Entry 6J80 (X-ray diffraction, 1.81 A resolution); this record covers chains B and C of the 3 polymer chains in the assembly.

Chain B:
Molecule: Oligoribonuclease, mitochondrial
From: Homo sapiens
Reference sequence: Q9Y3B8 (ORN_HUMAN); residues 38-216 here = UniProt positions 38-216
Chain sequence (181 residues; row label = number of the first residue in the row):
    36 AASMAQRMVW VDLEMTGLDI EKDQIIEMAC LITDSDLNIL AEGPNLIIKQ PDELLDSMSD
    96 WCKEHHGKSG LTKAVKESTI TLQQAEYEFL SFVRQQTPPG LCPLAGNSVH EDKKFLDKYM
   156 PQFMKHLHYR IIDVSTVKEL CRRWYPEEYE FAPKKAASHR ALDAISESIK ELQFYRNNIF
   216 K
Differences from the reference sequence: expression tag (36-37); engineered mutation Ala199 (Asp in Q9Y3B8)
Bound ions: Mg2+: Glu49 (shared with DT10(C) of chain C)
From the paper describing this entry:
  - binding site for the 7-nt DNA strand (chain C): Glu49, Met50, Leu53, Trp96, Tyr122, Tyr164, Arg165, Phe186, Lys189
  - contacts within the chain: Trp96-His100 (pi stacking), His163-Tyr164 (pi stacking)
  - self-association interface (contacts with another copy of this molecule): Ser170, Leu175, Trp179, Ile214, Phe215
  - mutagenesis - H194A: abolished catalytic activity on the 4-nt RNA
  - catalytic residues: His194 (proposed by the authors, not directly observed)

Chain C:
Molecule: 7-nt DNA strand
Sequence (7 nucleotides; row label = number of the first residue in the row):
     4 TTTTTTT
Bound ions: Mg2+: DT10 (shared with Glu49(B) of chain B)

Interface between chain B and chain C:
Residue-residue contacts (26):
  Asp47(B) - DT10(C)  phosphate contact
  Leu48(B) - DT10(C)  sugar contact
  Glu49(B) - DT10(C)  phosphate contact
  Met50(B) - DT10(C)  hydrogen bond to the phosphate
  Gly52(B) - DT10(C)  base contact
  Leu53(B) - DT9(C)  base contact
  Leu53(B) - DT10(C)  base contact
  Trp96(B) - DT8(C)  base contact
  Trp96(B) - DT10(C)  stacking on the base
  Cys97(B) - DT10(C)  hydrogen bond to the base
  His100(B) - DT8(C)  base contact
  His101(B) - DT10(C)  hydrogen bond to the phosphate
  Ser143(B) - DT9(C)  sugar contact
  Glu146(B) - DT9(C)  base contact
  Glu185(B) - DT5(C)  sugar contact
  Phe186(B) - DT4(C)  base contact
  Phe186(B) - DT5(C)  sugar contact
  Ala187(B) - DT5(C)  sugar contact
  Pro188(B) - DT6(C)  phosphate contact
  Lys189(B) - DT5(C)  phosphate contact
  Lys189(B) - DT6(C)  hydrogen bond to the phosphate
  Lys190(B) - DT6(C)  hydrogen bond to the phosphate
  Lys190(B) - DT7(C)  phosphate contact
  Lys190(B) - DT8(C)  hydrogen bond to the base
  His194(B) - DT10(C)  phosphate contact
  Phe209(B) - DT4(C)  base contact
Other interface residues (no listed pair), chain B (21 interface residues in all): Asn142

Summary:
21 residues of chain B face 7 of chain C across their interface; the contacts include 6 hydrogen bonds and 1
aromatic stacking contact. Polar contacts include Cys97(B)-DT10(C), Lys190(B)-DT8(C) and Met50(B)-DT10(C). The
paper reports the catalytic residue His194(B); H194A of chain B abolishes catalytic activity on the 4-nt RNA.
Chain B is Oligoribonuclease, mitochondrial (Homo sapiens) and chain C is a 7-nt DNA strand; the structure,
Human mitochondrial Oligoribonuclease in complex with poly-dT DNA, was determined by X-ray diffraction (same
publication as 6J7Y and 6J7Z).
